2OZL - chains A and C of the 4 polymer chains in the assembly; structure by X-ray diffraction, 1.90 A resolution.

[Chain A (and C)]
Molecule: Pyruvate dehydrogenase E1 component alpha subunit, somatic form
From: Homo sapiens
Notes: EC 1.2.4.1; fragment: Alpha subunit; chain C of this document is another copy of the same molecule, construct and numbering; everything in this record applies to it too
UniProt: P08559 (ODPA_HUMAN); residues 1-361 here correspond to UniProt positions 30-390 (UniProt number = residue number + 29)
Chain sequence (365 residues; numbered -3 to 361; the number before each row is that of its first residue; numbers below 1 keep their minus sign (Met-3 is residue -3)):
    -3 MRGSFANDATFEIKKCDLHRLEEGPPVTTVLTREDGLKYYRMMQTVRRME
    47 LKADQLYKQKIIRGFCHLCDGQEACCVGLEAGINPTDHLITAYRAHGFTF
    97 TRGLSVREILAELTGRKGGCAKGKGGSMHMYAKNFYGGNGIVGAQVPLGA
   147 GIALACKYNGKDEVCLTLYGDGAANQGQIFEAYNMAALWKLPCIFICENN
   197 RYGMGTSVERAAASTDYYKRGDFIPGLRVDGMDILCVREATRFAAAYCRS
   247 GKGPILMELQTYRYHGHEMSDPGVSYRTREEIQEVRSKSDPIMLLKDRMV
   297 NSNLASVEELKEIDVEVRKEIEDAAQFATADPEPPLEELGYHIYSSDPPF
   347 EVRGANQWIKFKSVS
Disordered / not traced: -3 to -1
Construct notes: cloning artifact (-3 to 0); engineered mutation Glu264 (Ser293 in P08559)
Metal / ion sites: Mg2+: Asp167, Asn196, Tyr198 (together with thiamine diphosphate)
Ligand contacts: thiamine diphosphate (TPP): Tyr89, Arg90, Gly136, Ile137, Val138, Gly166, Asp167, Gly168, Ala169, Gln172, Asn196, Tyr198, Gly199, Met200, Arg259, His263
UniProt features mapped onto this chain:
  - binding site (pyruvate): His63, Tyr89, Arg90, Ala128, Gly136, Val138, Asp167, Gly168, Ala169, Asn196, Tyr198
  - binding site (thiamine diphosphate): Tyr89, Arg90, Gly136, Val138, Asp167, Gly168, Ala169, Asn196, His263
  - binding site (Mg(2+)): Asp167, Asn196, Tyr198
  - modified residue: Lys34 (N6-acetyllysine), Ser203 (Phosphoserine), Lys215 (N6-acetyllysine), Lys248 (N6-succinyllysine), Ser266 (Phosphoserine), Ser271 (Phosphoserine), Tyr272 (Phosphotyrosine), Lys284 (N6-acetyllysine), Lys292 (N6-acetyllysine), Lys307 (N6-acetyllysine), Lys356 (N6-succinyllysine)

[Interface between chain A and chain C]
Pairs across the interface (28):
  Asn171(A) - Glu177(C)
  Asn171(A) - Asn180(C)  hydrogen bond
  Gln172(A) - Glu177(C)
  Gly173(A) - Gly173(C)
  Gly173(A) - Glu177(C)  hydrogen bond (backbone-side chain)
  Phe176(A) - Phe176(C)  hydrophobic
  Glu177(A) - Asn171(C)
  Glu177(A) - Gln172(C)
  Glu177(A) - Gly173(C)  hydrogen bond (side chain-backbone)
  Asn180(A) - Asn171(C)
  Asn180(A) - Ala207(C)  hydrogen bond (side chain-backbone)
  Asn180(A) - Ala208(C)
  Asn180(A) - Ala209(C)  hydrogen bond (side chain-backbone)
  Ala183(A) - Ala209(C)  hydrophobic
  Leu184(A) - Arg206(C)
  Leu184(A) - Ala207(C)
  Arg206(A) - Leu184(C)
  Ala207(A) - Asn180(C)  hydrogen bond (backbone-side chain)
  Ala207(A) - Leu184(C)
  Ala208(A) - Asn180(C)
  Ala209(A) - Asn180(C)  hydrogen bond (backbone-side chain)
  Ala209(A) - Ala183(C)  hydrophobic
  Ala209(A) - Phe219(C)  hydrophobic
  Ser210(A) - Phe219(C)
  Arg216(A) - Phe219(C)
  Phe219(A) - Ala209(C)  hydrophobic
  Phe219(A) - Ser210(C)
  Phe219(A) - Arg216(C)
Also at the interface, not in a pair above, chain A (19 interface residues in all): Gln174, Glu205, Lys215, Asp218
Also at the interface, not in a pair above, chain C (19 interface residues in all): Gln174, Glu205, Lys215, Asp218

[In short]
Chain A and chain C each contribute 19 residues to their interface, with 7 hydrogen bonds. Polar pairs include
Asn171(A)-Asn180(C), Gly173(A)-Glu177(C) and Asn180(A)-Ala207(C). Ligands of chain A: thiamine diphosphate.
UniProt lists 11 pyruvate-binding residues, 9 thiamine diphosphate-binding residues and 3 Mg2+-binding
residues on chain A.
Chain A and chain C are both Pyruvate dehydrogenase E1 component alpha subunit, somatic form (Homo sapiens);
the structure, Human pyruvate dehydrogenase S264E variant, was determined by X-ray diffraction.
